9DMQ - chains D and F of the 7 polymer chains in the assembly; structure by electron microscopy, 2.06 A resolution.

== Chain D ==
Molecule: Acetylcholine receptor subunit delta
Organism: Homo sapiens
UniProt: Q07001 (ACHD_HUMAN); residues -20 to 496 here correspond to UniProt positions 1-517 (UniProt number = residue number + 21)
Chain sequence (517 residues; numbered -20 to 496; the number before each row is that of its first residue; numbers below 1 keep their minus sign (Met-20 is residue -20)):
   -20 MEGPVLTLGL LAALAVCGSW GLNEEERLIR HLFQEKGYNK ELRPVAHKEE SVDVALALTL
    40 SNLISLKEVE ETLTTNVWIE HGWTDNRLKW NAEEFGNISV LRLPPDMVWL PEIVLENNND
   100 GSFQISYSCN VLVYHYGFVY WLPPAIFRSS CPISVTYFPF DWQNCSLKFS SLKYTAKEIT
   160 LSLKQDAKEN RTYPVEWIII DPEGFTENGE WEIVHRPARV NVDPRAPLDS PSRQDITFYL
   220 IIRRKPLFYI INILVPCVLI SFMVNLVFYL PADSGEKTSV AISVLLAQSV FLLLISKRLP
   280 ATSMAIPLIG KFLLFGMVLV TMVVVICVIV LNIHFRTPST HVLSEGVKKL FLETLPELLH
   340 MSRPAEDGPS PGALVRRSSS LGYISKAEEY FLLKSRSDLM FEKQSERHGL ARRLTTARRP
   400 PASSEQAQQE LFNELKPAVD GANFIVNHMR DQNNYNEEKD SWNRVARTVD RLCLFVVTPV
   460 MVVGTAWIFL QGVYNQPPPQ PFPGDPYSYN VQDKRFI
Not modelled in the structure: -20 to 0, 345-407
Disulfides: Cys130-Cys144
Covalent attachments: N-acetylglucosamine (NAG) linked to Asn76, Asn143, Asn169
Swiss-Prot annotation at these positions:
  - modified residue: Tyr369 (Phosphotyrosine)
  - glycosylation (N-linked (GlcNAc...) asparagine): Asn76, Asn143

== Chain F ==
Molecule: Fab3 heavy chain
Organism: Homo sapiens
Chain sequence (275 residues; each row starts with the number of its first residue):
     1 MDSKGSSQKG SRLLLLLVVS NLLLCQGVVS AEVQLVQWGA GLLKPSETLS LTCTVFGGSL
    61 RANYWSWIRQ APGKGLEWIG EINHNGHTNY NPSLKSRATI SVDTSKNQFS LRLSSVTAAD
   121 TALYYCARGS RFFYYGAGIY YNARRDRDNY FDPWGQGTLV TVSSASTKGP SVFPLAPSSK
   181 STSGGTAALG CLVKDYFPEP VTVSWNSGAL TSGVHTFPAV LQSSGLYSLS SVVTVPSSSL
   241 GTQTYICNVN HKPSNTKVDK KVEPKSCGSH HHHHH
Not modelled in the structure: 1-31, 179-184, 265-275
Disulfides: Cys53-Cys126, Cys191-Cys247

== Interface between chain D and chain F ==
Residue-residue contacts (37):
  Thr38(D) - Tyr140(F)  hydrogen bond
  Trp57(D) - Tyr140(F)
  Glu59(D) - Tyr140(F)
  Thr63(D) - Arg144(F)
  Lys68(D) - Asp146(F)  salt bridge
  Tyr113(D) - Tyr135(F)
  Tyr113(D) - Gly136(F)
  His114(D) - Phe133(F)
  Tyr115(D) - Arg131(F)
  Tyr115(D) - Phe133(F)  hydrophobic
  Tyr115(D) - Tyr134(F)
  Tyr115(D) - Tyr135(F)
  Tyr115(D) - Asp146(F)
  Phe117(D) - Tyr135(F)  hydrophobic
  Phe117(D) - Arg144(F)
  Tyr119(D) - Tyr135(F)  hydrophobic
  Tyr119(D) - Tyr140(F)
  Lys163(D) - Ile139(F)
  Lys163(D) - Asn142(F)
  Gln164(D) - Asn142(F)  hydrogen bond (backbone-side chain)
  Asp165(D) - Asn142(F)
  Ala166(D) - Phe132(F)
  Ala166(D) - Asn142(F)  hydrogen bond (backbone-side chain)
  Ala166(D) - Ala143(F)
  Lys167(D) - Asn85(F)
  Lys167(D) - Tyr141(F)  hydrogen bond (side chain-backbone)
  Lys167(D) - Asn142(F)
  Lys167(D) - Ala143(F)
  Glu168(D) - Asn85(F)
  Glu168(D) - His87(F)
  Asn169(D) - Asn85(F)
  Asn169(D) - Gly86(F)
  Asn169(D) - His87(F)
  Arg170(D) - His87(F)
  Thr171(D) - His87(F)
  Ile178(D) - Ile139(F)  hydrophobic
  Asp180(D) - Ile139(F)
Interface residues without a listed pair, chain D (22 interface residues in all): Leu121
Interface residues without a listed pair, chain F (17 interface residues in all): Thr88

== In short ==
22 residues of chain D and 17 residues of chain F are in contact; the contacts include 4 hydrogen bonds and 1
salt bridge. Among the polar pairs are Lys68(D)-Asp146(F), Thr38(D)-Tyr140(F) and Gln164(D)-Asn142(F).
Covalently linked N-acetylglucosamine: at Asn76(D), Asn143(D) and Asn169(D).
Here chain D is Acetylcholine receptor subunit delta and chain F is Fab3 heavy chain, both from Homo sapiens.
Entry 9DMQ (Human muscle nAChR with fab3-bound) was determined by electron microscopy, deposited together with
9DMG, 9DMH, 9DMJ, 9DMK, 9DML, 9DMS and 9DMT.
